8HEB - chains A and D of the 9 polymer chains in the assembly; structure by electron microscopy, 3.53 A resolution.

Chain A:
Protein: Spike glycoprotein
Organism: Severe acute respiratory syndrome coronavirus 2
UniProt: P0DTC2 (SPIKE_SARS2); residues 1-1208 here = UniProt positions 1-1208
Sequence (1208 residues; row label = number of the first residue in the row):
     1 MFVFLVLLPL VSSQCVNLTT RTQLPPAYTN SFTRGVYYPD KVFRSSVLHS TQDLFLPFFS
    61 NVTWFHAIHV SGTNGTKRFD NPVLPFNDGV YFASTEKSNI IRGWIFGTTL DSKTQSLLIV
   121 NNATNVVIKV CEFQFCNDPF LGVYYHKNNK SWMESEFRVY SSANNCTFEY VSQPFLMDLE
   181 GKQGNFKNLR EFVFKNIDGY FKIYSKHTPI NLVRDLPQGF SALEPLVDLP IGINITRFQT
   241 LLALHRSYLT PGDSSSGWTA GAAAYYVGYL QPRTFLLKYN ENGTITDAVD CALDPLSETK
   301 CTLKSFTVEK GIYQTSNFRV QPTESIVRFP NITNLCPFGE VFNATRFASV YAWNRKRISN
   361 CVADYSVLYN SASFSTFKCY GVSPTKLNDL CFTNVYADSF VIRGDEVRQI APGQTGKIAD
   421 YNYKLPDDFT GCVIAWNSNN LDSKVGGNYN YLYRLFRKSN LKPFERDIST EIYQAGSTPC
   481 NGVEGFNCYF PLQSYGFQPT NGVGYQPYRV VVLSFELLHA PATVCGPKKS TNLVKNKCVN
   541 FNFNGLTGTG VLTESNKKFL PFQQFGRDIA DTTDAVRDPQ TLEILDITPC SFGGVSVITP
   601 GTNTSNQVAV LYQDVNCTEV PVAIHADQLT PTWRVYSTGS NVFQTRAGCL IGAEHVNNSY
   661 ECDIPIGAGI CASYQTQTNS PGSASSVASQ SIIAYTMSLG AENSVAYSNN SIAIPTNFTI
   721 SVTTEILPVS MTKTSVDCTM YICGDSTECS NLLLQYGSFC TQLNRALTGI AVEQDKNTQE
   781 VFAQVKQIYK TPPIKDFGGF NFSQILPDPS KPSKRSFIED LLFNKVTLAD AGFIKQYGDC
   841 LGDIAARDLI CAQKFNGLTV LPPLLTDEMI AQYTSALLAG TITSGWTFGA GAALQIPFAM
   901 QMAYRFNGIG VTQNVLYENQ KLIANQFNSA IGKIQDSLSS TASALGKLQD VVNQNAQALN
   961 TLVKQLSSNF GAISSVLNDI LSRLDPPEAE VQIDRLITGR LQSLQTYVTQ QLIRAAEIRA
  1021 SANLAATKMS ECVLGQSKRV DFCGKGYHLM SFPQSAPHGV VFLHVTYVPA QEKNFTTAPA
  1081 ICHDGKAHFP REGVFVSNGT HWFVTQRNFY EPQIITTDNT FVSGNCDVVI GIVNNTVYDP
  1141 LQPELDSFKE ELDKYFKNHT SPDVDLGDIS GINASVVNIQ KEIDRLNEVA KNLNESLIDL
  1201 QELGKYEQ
Not modelled in the structure: 1-14, 67-77, 144-151, 173-186, 244-257, 621-640, 677-688, 829-851, 1148-1208
Disulfides: Cys15-Cys136, Cys131-Cys166, Cys291-Cys301, Cys336-Cys361, Cys379-Cys432, Cys391-Cys525, Cys480-Cys488, Cys617-Cys649, Cys662-Cys671, Cys743-Cys749, Cys1032-Cys1043, Cys1082-Cys1126
Covalent attachments: N-acetylglucosamine (NAG) linked to Asn17, Asn61, Asn165, Asn234, Asn282, Asn331, Asn343, Asn616, Asn657, Asn709, Asn717, Asn801, Asn1074, Asn1098, Asn1134
Sequence notes: engineered mutation Gly682 (Arg in P0DTC2), Ser683 (Arg in P0DTC2), Ser685 (Arg in P0DTC2), Pro986 (Lys in P0DTC2), Pro987 (Val in P0DTC2)
Curated features (UniProtKB/Swiss-Prot):
  - region: Asn280 to Cys301 (Putative superantigen), Arg403 to Asp405 (Integrin-binding motif), Asn448 to Phe456 (Immunodominant HLA epitope recognized by the CD8+), Pro681, Ala684 (Putative superantigen), Ser816 to Tyr837 (Fusion peptide 1), Lys835 to Phe855 (Fusion peptide 2), Asp1163 to Glu1202 (Heptad repeat 2)
  - site: Arg815, Ser816 (Cleavage)
  - glycosylation: Asn17 (N-linked (GlcNAc...) (complex) asparagine), Asn61 (N-linked (GlcNAc...) (hybrid) asparagine), Asn74 (N-linked (GlcNAc...) (complex) asparagine), Asn122 (N-linked (GlcNAc...) (hybrid) asparagine), Asn149 (N-linked (GlcNAc...) (complex) asparagine), Asn165 (N-linked (GlcNAc...) (complex) asparagine), Asn234 (N-linked (GlcNAc...) (high mannose) asparagine), Asn282 (N-linked (GlcNAc...) (complex) asparagine), Thr323 (O-linked (GalNAc) threonine), Ser325 (O-linked (HexNAc...) serine), Asn331 (N-linked (GlcNAc...) (complex) asparagine), Asn343 (N-linked (GlcNAc...) (complex) asparagine), Asn603 (N-linked (GlcNAc...) (hybrid) asparagine), Asn616 (N-linked (GlcNAc...) (complex) asparagine), Asn657 (N-linked (GlcNAc...) (complex) asparagine), Thr676 (O-linked (GlcNAc...) threonine), Thr678 (O-linked (GlcNAc...) threonine), Asn709 (N-linked (GlcNAc...) (high mannose) asparagine), Asn717 (N-linked (GlcNAc...) (hybrid) asparagine), Asn801 (N-linked (GlcNAc...) (hybrid) asparagine) and 6 more in UniProt
  - natural variant: Leu5 (L5F: In strain: Iota/B.1.526), Ser13 (S13I: In strain: Epsilon/B.1.427/B.1.429), Leu18 (L18F: In strain: Beta/B.1.351, Gamma/P.1 and 1 more), Thr19 (T19I: In strain: Omicron/BQ.1.1, Omicron/XBB.1.5 and 1 more; T19R: In strain: Delta/B.1.617.2, Omicron/BA.2 and 4 more), Thr20 (T20N: In strain: Gamma/P.1), Leu24 to Ala27 (sequence variant, change not given here; In strain: Omicron/BA.2, Omicron/BA.2.12.1 and 6 more), Pro26 (P26S: In strain: Gamma/P.1), Gln52 (Q52H: In strain: Omicron/EG.5.1), Ala67 (A67V: In strain: Eta/B.1.525, Omicron/BA.1), His69 to Val70 (deletion: In strain: Alpha/B.1.1.7, Eta/B.1.525 and 5 more), Gly75 (G75V: In strain: Lambda/C.37), Thr76 (T76I: In strain: Lambda/C.37), 82 further natural variant entries in UniProt
  - mutagenesis: His69 to Val70 (Increased incorporation of cleaved spike into virions), Asn121 (N121Q: Partial loss of biliverdin affinity), Arg190 (R190K: Partial loss of biliverdin affinity), Asn234 (N234Q: Increased resistance to neutralizing antibodies), Asn331 (N331Q: Reduced viral infectivity), Asn343 (N343Q: Reduced viral infectivity), Leu452 (L452R: Increased resistance to neutralizing antibodies. Decreases HLA binding to NF9 epitope. Increased binding affinity to human ACE2), Tyr453 (Y453F: Decreased HLA binding to NF9 epitope. Increased binding affinity to human ACE2), Ala475 (A475V: Increased resistance to neutralizing antibodies), Val483 (V483A: Increased resistance to neutralizing antibodies), Glu484 (E484D: Increased replication in human TMEM106B overexpressing cells), Phe490 (F490L: Increased resistance to neutralizing antibodies and human covalescent sera neutralization), 12 further mutagenesis entries in UniProt

Chain D:
Protein: rabbit antibody 9H1 light chain
Organism: Oryctolagus cuniculus
Notes: antibody fragment or engineered binder
Sequence (110 residues; each row starts with the number of its first residue):
     1 QVLTQTPSSV SAAVGGTVTI NCQASEDIYD NLVWYQQKPG QPPKLLIYDA STLAFGVSSR
    61 FRGSGSGTHF TLTMRDVQCD DAATYYCQGE FSCSSGDCTA FGGGTEVVVK
Disulfides: Cys22-Cys87

Interface between chain A and chain D:
Pairs across the interface (14):
  Arg403(A) - Tyr29(D)  hydrogen bond
  Asp405(A) - Tyr29(D)
  Glu406(A) - Tyr29(D)  hydrogen bond
  Arg408(A) - Asp30(D)  salt bridge
  Tyr449(A) - Ser94(D)
  Gly496(A) - Ser94(D)
  Gln498(A) - Cys93(D)  hydrogen bond
  Thr500(A) - Cys93(D)
  Asn501(A) - Ser92(D)
  Asn501(A) - Cys93(D)  hydrogen bond (side chain-backbone)
  Tyr505(A) - Asp27(D)
  Tyr505(A) - Ile28(D)
  Tyr505(A) - Glu90(D)
  Tyr505(A) - Ser92(D)  hydrogen bond
Also at the interface, not in a pair above, chain D (10 interface residues in all): Asn31, Phe91

In short:
Chain A and chain D each contribute 10 residues to their interface, with 5 hydrogen bonds and 1 salt bridge.
Polar contacts include Arg408(A)-Asp30(D), Arg403(A)-Tyr29(D) and Glu406(A)-Tyr29(D). N-acetylglucosamine is
covalently linked to Asn17(A), Asn61(A), Asn165(A), Asn234(A), Asn282(A) and Asn331(A) and 9 more.
Here chain A is Spike glycoprotein (Severe acute respiratory syndrome coronavirus 2) and chain D is rabbit
antibody 9H1 light chain (Oryctolagus cuniculus). Entry 8HEB (SARS-CoV-2 Spike trimer in complex with RmAb 9H1
Fab in the class 1 conformation) was determined by electron microscopy, deposited together with 8HEC.
